5NMZ - chains A and B; structure by X-ray diffraction, 1.60 A resolution.

== Chain A (and B) ==
Name: Neurturin
Organism: Homo sapiens
Notes: chain B of this document is another copy of the same molecule, construct and numbering; everything in this record applies to it too
Reference sequence: Q99748 (NRTN_HUMAN); numbering as in UniProt (aligned over 97-197)
Chain sequence (101 residues; row label = number of the first residue in the row):
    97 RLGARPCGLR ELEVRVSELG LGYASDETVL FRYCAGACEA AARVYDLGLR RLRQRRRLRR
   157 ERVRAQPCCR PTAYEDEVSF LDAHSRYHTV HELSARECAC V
UniProt features mapped onto this chain:
  - binding site (heparan sulfate group): Arg-149, Arg-158, Arg-160, Gln-162
Cystine bridges: Cys-103/Cys-165, Cys-130/Cys-194, Cys-134/Cys-196
Reported in the primary citation:
  - self-association interface (contacts with another copy of this molecule); pairs are residue here / residue on that copy: Cys-164/Cys-164 (disulfide), Arg-166
  - mutagenesis - R149A/R152A/R158A, R158A/R160A/Q162A: decreased binding to heparin-Sepharose
  - mutagenesis - R149A/R152A/R158A, R158A/R160A/Q162A: unchanged signaling
  - mutagenesis - E123A/Y183A: abolished signaling

== Interface between chain A and chain B ==
Pairs across the interface (95):
  Arg-101(A) / Glu-157(B)  salt bridge
  Arg-106(A) / Glu-157(B)  salt bridge
  Leu-108(A) / Arg-153(B)
  Glu-109(A) / Arg-153(B)  hydrogen bond (backbone-side chain)
  Val-110(A) / Leu-148(B)  hydrophobic
  Val-110(A) / Arg-153(B)
  Glu-114(A) / Arg-147(B)
  Glu-114(A) / Arg-151(B)  salt bridge
  Glu-114(A) / Arg-153(B)  salt bridge
  Leu-115(A) / Gly-144(B)
  Leu-115(A) / Arg-147(B)
  Leu-115(A) / Leu-148(B)  hydrophobic
  Phe-127(A) / Leu-148(B)  hydrophobic
  Arg-128(A) / Tyr-141(B)
  Tyr-129(A) / Tyr-141(B)
  Tyr-129(A) / Leu-145(B)  hydrophobic
  Tyr-129(A) / Leu-154(B)
  Cys-130(A) / Tyr-141(B)  hydrogen bond (backbone-side chain)
  Ala-131(A) / Glu-157(B)
  Ala-131(A) / Arg-158(B)
  Ala-131(A) / Val-159(B)  hydrophobic
  Gly-132(A) / Glu-157(B)
  Gly-132(A) / Arg-158(B)  hydrogen bond (backbone-backbone)
  Arg-139(A) / Arg-166(B)
  Arg-139(A) / Tyr-170(B)  hydrogen bond
  Arg-139(A) / Glu-188(B)  salt bridge
  Val-140(A) / Leu-117(B)  hydrophobic
  Val-140(A) / Val-186(B)  hydrophobic
  Val-140(A) / His-187(B)
  Val-140(A) / Glu-188(B)
  Val-140(A) / Leu-189(B)  hydrophobic
  Tyr-141(A) / Arg-128(B)
  Tyr-141(A) / Tyr-129(B)
  Tyr-141(A) / Cys-130(B)  hydrogen bond (side chain-backbone)
  Tyr-141(A) / Arg-166(B)
  Tyr-141(A) / Pro-167(B)  hydrophobic
  Tyr-141(A) / Tyr-170(B)  hydrophobic
  Tyr-141(A) / Glu-188(B)
  Tyr-141(A) / Leu-189(B)
  Asp-142(A) / Arg-166(B)  salt bridge
  Leu-143(A) / Leu-115(B)
  Gly-144(A) / Leu-115(B)
  Leu-145(A) / Phe-127(B)  hydrophobic
  Leu-145(A) / Tyr-129(B)  hydrophobic
  Arg-147(A) / Glu-114(B)
  Arg-147(A) / Leu-115(B)
  Arg-147(A) / Gly-116(B)
  Leu-148(A) / Val-110(B)  hydrophobic
  Leu-148(A) / Glu-114(B)
  Leu-148(A) / Leu-115(B)  hydrophobic
  Leu-148(A) / Phe-127(B)  hydrophobic
  Arg-153(A) / Leu-108(B)
  Arg-153(A) / Glu-109(B)
  Arg-153(A) / Glu-114(B)  salt bridge
  Leu-154(A) / Tyr-129(B)
  Arg-156(A) / Gly-99(B)  hydrogen bond (backbone-backbone)
  Glu-157(A) / Arg-101(B)
  Glu-157(A) / Arg-106(B)  salt bridge
  Glu-157(A) / Ala-131(B)
  Glu-157(A) / Gly-132(B)
  Arg-158(A) / Gly-99(B)  hydrogen bond (side chain-backbone)
  Arg-158(A) / Ala-100(B)
  Arg-158(A) / Ala-131(B)
  Arg-158(A) / Gly-132(B)  hydrogen bond (backbone-backbone)
  Val-159(A) / Ala-131(B)  hydrophobic
  Arg-160(A) / Arg-160(B)
  Arg-160(A) / Pro-163(B)
  Arg-160(A) / Cys-164(B)
  Arg-160(A) / Cys-165(B)
  Arg-160(A) / Arg-166(B)  hydrogen bond (backbone-side chain)
  Gln-162(A) / Arg-160(B)
  Gln-162(A) / Arg-166(B)
  Pro-163(A) / Arg-160(B)
  Pro-163(A) / Arg-166(B)
  Cys-164(A) / Arg-160(B)
  Cys-164(A) / Cys-164(B)  disulfide
  Cys-165(A) / Arg-160(B)
  Arg-166(A) / Tyr-141(B)
  Arg-166(A) / Asp-142(B)  salt bridge
  Arg-166(A) / Arg-160(B)  hydrogen bond (side chain-backbone)
  Arg-166(A) / Ala-161(B)
  Arg-166(A) / Gln-162(B)
  Arg-166(A) / Pro-163(B)
  Arg-166(A) / Val-197(B)  hydrogen bond (side chain-backbone)
  Pro-167(A) / Tyr-141(B)  hydrophobic
  Tyr-170(A) / Arg-139(B)  hydrogen bond
  Tyr-170(A) / Tyr-141(B)  hydrophobic
  Val-186(A) / Val-140(B)  hydrophobic
  His-187(A) / Val-140(B)
  Glu-188(A) / Arg-139(B)  salt bridge
  Glu-188(A) / Val-140(B)
  Glu-188(A) / Tyr-141(B)
  Leu-189(A) / Tyr-141(B)
  Val-197(A) / Arg-166(B)  hydrogen bond (backbone-side chain)
  Val-197(A) / Pro-167(B)
Other interface residues (no listed pair), chain A (47 interface residues in all): Arg-111, Gly-116, Leu-117, Ala-161, Ser-190, Ala-191
Other interface residues (no listed pair), chain B (50 interface residues in all): Ala-133, Glu-135, Leu-143, Ser-190, Ala-191
Cross-chain cystine bridges: Cys-164(A)/Cys-164(B)

== In short ==
The interface between chain A and chain B involves 47 residues on one side and 50 on the other, with 1
disulfide bond, 13 hydrogen bonds and 10 salt bridges. Polar contacts include Arg-101(A)/Glu-157(B),
Arg-106(A)/Glu-157(B) and Glu-114(A)/Arg-151(B). The paper reports that R149A/R152A/R158A and
R158A/R160A/Q162A of chain A reduce binding to heparin-Sepharose; a self-association interface involving
Cys-164(A) and Arg-166(A).
Both chains are Neurturin (Homo sapiens). Entry 5NMZ (human Neurturin (97-197)) was determined by X-ray
diffraction (same publication as 5MR4 and 5MR5).
